PDB entry 1UZ4 | X-ray diffraction, 1.71 A resolution | chain A

Chain A:
Protein: MAN5A
Source organism: Cellvibrio mixtus
UniProtKB: Q6QT42 (Q6QT42); residues 2-432 here correspond to UniProt positions 26-456 (UniProt number = residue number + 24)
Sequence (440 residues; each row starts with the number of its first residue):
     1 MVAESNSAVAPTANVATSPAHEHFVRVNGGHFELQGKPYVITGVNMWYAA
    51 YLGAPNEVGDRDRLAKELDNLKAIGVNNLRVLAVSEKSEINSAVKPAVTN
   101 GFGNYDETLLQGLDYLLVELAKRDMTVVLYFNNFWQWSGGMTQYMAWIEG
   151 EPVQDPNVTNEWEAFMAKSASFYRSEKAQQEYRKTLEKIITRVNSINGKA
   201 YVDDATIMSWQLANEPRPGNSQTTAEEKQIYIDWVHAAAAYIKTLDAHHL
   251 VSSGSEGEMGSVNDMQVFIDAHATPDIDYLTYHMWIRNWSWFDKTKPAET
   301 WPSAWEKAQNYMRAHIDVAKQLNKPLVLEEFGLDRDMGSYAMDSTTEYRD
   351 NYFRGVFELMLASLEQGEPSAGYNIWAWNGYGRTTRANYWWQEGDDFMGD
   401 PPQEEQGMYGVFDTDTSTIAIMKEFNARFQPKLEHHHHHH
Unresolved in the structure: 1-21, 432-440
Ligand contacts: isofagomine lactam (IFL; (3S,4R,5R)-3,4-dihydroxy-5-(hydroxymethyl)piperidin-2-one): Trp-135, Trp-137, Asn-214, Glu-215, Trp-285, Asn-288, Glu-330, Trp-376, Pro-401, Gln-403, Glu-404, Tyr-409

Summary:
Chain A binds isofagomine lactam.
Chain A is MAN5A (Cellvibrio mixtus); the structure, Common inhibition of beta-glucosidase and
beta-mannosidase by isofagomine lactam reflects different conformational intineraries for glucoside and ...,
was determined by X-ray diffraction (same publication as 1UZ1).
